Entry 3MOB (X-ray diffraction, 2.60 A resolution); this record covers chains P and L of the 3 polymer chains in the assembly.

# Chain P
Protein: gp41 MPER-derived peptide
Sequence (12 residues; each row starts with the number of its first residue):
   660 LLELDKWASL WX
Modified residues: NH2 (amino group) at position 671

# Chain L
Protein: Anti-HIV-1 antibody 2F5 light chain
Organism: Homo sapiens
Notes: antibody fragment or engineered binder
Sequence (214 residues; each row starts with the number of its first residue):
     1 ALQLTQSPSS LSASVGDRIT ITCRASQGVT SALAWYRQKP GSPPQLLIYD ASSLESGVPS
    61 RFSGSGSGTE FTLTISTLRP EDFATYYCQQ LHFYPHTFGG GTRVDVRRTV AAPSVFIFPP
   121 SDEQLKSGTA SVVCLLNNFY PREAKVQWKV DNALQSGNSQ ESVTEQDSKD STYSLSSTLT
   181 LSKADYEKHK VYACEVTHQG LSSPVTKSFN RGEC
Disordered / not traced: 1
Cystine bridges: C23-C88, C134-C194

# Interface between chain P and chain L
Contacting residue pairs (13; chain P residue first):
  L661(P) with Q27(L); F93(L), hydrophobic
  E662(P) with F93(L); Y94(L), hydrogen bond (backbone-backbone)
  L663(P) with H92(L); F93(L), hydrophobic; Y94(L)
  D664(P) with L91(L); H92(L), hydrogen bond (backbone-backbone); Y94(L); H96(L), salt bridge
  K665(P) with Y94(L), hydrogen bond (backbone-side chain)
  A667(P) with H92(L)
Other interface residues (no listed pair), chain L (7 interface residues in all): L2

# Summary
The interface between chain P and chain L involves 6 residues on one side and 7 on the other, with 3 hydrogen
bonds and 1 salt bridge. Polar contacts include D664(P)-H96(L), K665(P)-Y94(L) and E662(P)-Y94(L).
Here chain P is gp41 MPER-derived peptide and chain L is Anti-HIV-1 antibody 2F5 light chain (Homo sapiens).
Entry 3MOB (Crystal structure of the neutralizing HIV antibody 2F5 Fab fragment (recombinantly produced Fab)
with 11 aa ...) was determined by X-ray diffraction.
